Entry 3TG1 (X-ray diffraction, 2.71 A resolution); this record covers chains A and B.

Chain A:
Protein: Mitogen-activated protein kinase 14
Source organism: Mus musculus
Notes: EC 2.7.11.24
Reference sequence: P47811 (MK14_MOUSE); numbering as in UniProt (aligned over 1-360)
Chain sequence (380 residues; row label = number of the first residue in the row; numbers below 1 keep their minus sign (Met-19 is residue -19)):
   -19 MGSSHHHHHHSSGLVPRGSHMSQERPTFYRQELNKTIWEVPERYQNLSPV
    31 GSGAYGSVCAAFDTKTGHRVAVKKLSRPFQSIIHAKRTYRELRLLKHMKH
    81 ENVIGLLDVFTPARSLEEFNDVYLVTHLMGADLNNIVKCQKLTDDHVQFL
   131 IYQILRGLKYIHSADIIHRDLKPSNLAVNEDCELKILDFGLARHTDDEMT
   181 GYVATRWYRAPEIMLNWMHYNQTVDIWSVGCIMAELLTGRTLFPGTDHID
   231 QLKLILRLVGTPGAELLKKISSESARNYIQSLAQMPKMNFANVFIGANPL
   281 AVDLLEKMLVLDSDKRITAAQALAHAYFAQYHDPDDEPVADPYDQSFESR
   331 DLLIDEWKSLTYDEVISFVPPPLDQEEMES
Unresolved in the structure: -19 to 4, 170-183, 353-360
Sequence notes: expression tag (-19 to 0)

Chain B:
Protein: Dual specificity protein phosphatase 10
Source organism: Homo sapiens
Notes: EC 3.1.3.16, 3.1.3.48; fragment: kbd
Reference sequence: Q9Y6W6 (DUS10_HUMAN); residue numbers follow UniProt; this construct covers 139-288
Chain sequence (158 residues; row label = number of the first residue in the row):
   138 MGTPKQLASIKIIYPNDLAKKMTKCSKSHLPSQGPVIIDCRPFMEYNKSH
   188 IQGAVHINCADKISRRRLQQGKITVLDLISCREGKDSFKRIFSKEIIVYD
   238 ENTNEPSRVMPSQPLHIVLESLKREGKEPLVLKGGLSSFKQNHENLCDNS
   288 LEHHHHHH
Unresolved in the structure: 138-147, 162-171, 288-295
Sequence notes: expression tag (138, 289-295)
Curated features (UniProtKB/Swiss-Prot):
  - region: Lys199 to Leu215 (Interaction with MAP kinases)
  - mutagenesis: Phe180 to Met181 (Reduced enzyme activity with MAPK14), Arg203 to Arg204 (Strongly reduced affinity for MAPK14. Almost abolishes enzyme activity with MAPK14)

How chain A and chain B interact:
Residue-residue contacts - 33 pairs, chain A then chain B:
  Glu81(A) - Lys199(B)
  Glu81(A) - Ile200(B)
  Glu81(A) - Arg203(B)  salt bridge
  Ile116(A) - Phe180(B)  hydrophobic
  Gln120(A) - Asn184(B)
  Gln120(A) - Lys185(B)
  Gln120(A) - Ser287(B)
  Lys121(A) - Asn184(B)
  Leu122(A) - Phe180(B)  hydrophobic
  Leu122(A) - Met181(B)  hydrophobic
  Leu122(A) - Asn184(B)
  Thr123(A) - Tyr183(B)
  Thr123(A) - Asn184(B)
  Asp125(A) - Arg219(B)  salt bridge
  His126(A) - Phe180(B)
  His126(A) - Asn184(B)  hydrogen bond
  His126(A) - His193(B)
  Phe129(A) - Asn195(B)
  Phe129(A) - Asp198(B)
  Tyr132(A) - Arg204(B)  hydrogen bond
  Arg136(A) - Arg203(B)
  Asn159(A) - Phe180(B)
  Glu160(A) - Pro179(B)
  Glu160(A) - Phe180(B)
  Asp161(A) - Asp198(B)
  Cys162(A) - Phe180(B)  hydrophobic
  Glu163(A) - Asp198(B)
  Glu163(A) - Lys199(B)  salt bridge
  Tyr311(A) - Arg204(B)  hydrogen bond (backbone-side chain)
  Asp313(A) - Arg204(B)
  Asp313(A) - Lys209(B)  salt bridge
  Asp316(A) - Arg203(B)  salt bridge
  Asp316(A) - Arg204(B)  salt bridge
Other interface residues (no listed pair), chain A (26 interface residues in all): Asn82, Leu130, Gln133, Val158, Gln310, His312, Glu317
Other interface residues (no listed pair), chain B (19 interface residues in all): Ala197, Ser201, Leu215

Overview:
The interface between chain A and chain B involves 26 residues on one side and 19 on the other; the contacts
include 3 hydrogen bonds and 6 salt bridges. Among the polar pairs are Glu81(A)-Arg203(B), Asp125(A)-Arg219(B)
and Glu163(A)-Lys199(B).
Here chain A is Mitogen-activated protein kinase 14 (Mus musculus) and chain B is Dual specificity protein
phosphatase 10 (Homo sapiens). Entry 3TG1 (Crystal structure of p38alpha in complex with a MAPK docking
partner) was determined by X-ray diffraction (same publication as 3TG3).
